1JQZ - chain A; structure by X-ray diffraction, 1.65 A resolution.

[Chain A]
Name: acidic fibroblast growth factor
Source organism: Homo sapiens
UniProtKB: P05230 (FGF1_HUMAN); residues 2-140 here correspond to UniProt positions 17-155 (UniProt number = residue number + 15)
Sequence (146 residues; each row starts with the number of its first residue; a row labelled like 1A-1G holds insertion residues (1A, then the next letters in order)):
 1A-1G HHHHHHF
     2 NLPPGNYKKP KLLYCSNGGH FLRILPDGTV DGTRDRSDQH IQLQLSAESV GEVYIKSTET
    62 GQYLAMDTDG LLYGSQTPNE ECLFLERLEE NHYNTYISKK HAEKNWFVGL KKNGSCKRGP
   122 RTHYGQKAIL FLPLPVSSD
Disordered / not traced: 1A-1B, 138-140
Construct notes: expression tag (1A-1F)
Curated features (UniProtKB/Swiss-Prot):
  - region: Lys112 to Lys128 (Heparin-binding)
  - motif: Lys9 to Lys12 (Nuclear localization signal)
  - binding site (heparin): Asn18
What the authors report for this chain:
  - mutagenesis - L44F: increased stability
  - mutagenesis - L44F/L73V/V109L, L73V, L73V/V109L, V109L: decreased stability

[Summary]
UniProt lists heparin-binding residue Asn18. From the paper: L44F/L73V/V109L, L73V and L73V/V109L, among
others, reduce stability; L44F increases stability.
Chain A is acidic fibroblast growth factor (Homo sapiens); the structure, Human Acidic Fibroblast Growth
Factor. 141 Amino Acid Form with Amino Terminal His Tag, was determined by X-ray diffraction, deposited
together with 1JT3, 1JT4, 1JT5, 1JT7 and 1JTC.
